PDB entry 1E1K | X-ray diffraction, 1.95 A resolution | chain A

Chain A:
Molecule: Adrenodoxin reductase
UniProtKB: P08165 (ADRO_BOVIN); residues 1-460 here correspond to UniProt positions 33-492 (UniProt number = residue number + 32)
Sequence (460 residues; row label = number of the first residue in the row):
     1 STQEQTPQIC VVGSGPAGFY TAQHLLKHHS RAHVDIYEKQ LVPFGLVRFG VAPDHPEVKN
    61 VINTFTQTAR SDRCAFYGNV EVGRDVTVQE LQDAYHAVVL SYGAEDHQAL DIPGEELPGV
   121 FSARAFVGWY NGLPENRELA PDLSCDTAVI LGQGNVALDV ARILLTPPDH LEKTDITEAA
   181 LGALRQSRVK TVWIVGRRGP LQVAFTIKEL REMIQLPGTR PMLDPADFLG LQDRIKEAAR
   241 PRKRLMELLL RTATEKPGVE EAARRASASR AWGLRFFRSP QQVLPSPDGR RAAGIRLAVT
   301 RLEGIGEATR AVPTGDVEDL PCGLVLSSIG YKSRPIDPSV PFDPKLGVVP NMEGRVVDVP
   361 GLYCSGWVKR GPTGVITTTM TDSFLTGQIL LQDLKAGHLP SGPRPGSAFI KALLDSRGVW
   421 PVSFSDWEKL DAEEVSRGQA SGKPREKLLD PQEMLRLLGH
Unresolved in the structure: 1-5
Ligand contacts:
  - FAD (flavin-adenine dinucleotide): Val12, Gly13, Ser14, Gly15, Pro16, Ala17, Gly18, Tyr37, Glu38, Lys39, Gln40, Gly45, Leu46, Gly50, Val51, His55, Val58, Val80, Glu81, Val82, Ser101, Tyr102, Gly103, Glu105, Val127, Val156, Asp159, Tyr331, Ile336, Gly366, Trp367, Gly374, Val375, Ile376, Thr379
  - NADP (NAP; NADP nicotinamide-adenine-dinucleotide phosphate): Gly152, Gln153, Gly154, Asn155, Val156, Ala157, Asp159, Arg197, Arg198, Gln202, Ala204, Thr206, Glu209, Pro280, Ser328, Ile329, Gly330, Tyr331, Trp367, Pro372, Thr373, Gly374, Val375
Swiss-Prot annotation at these positions:
  - binding site (FAD): Ala17, Glu38, Leu46, Val82, Trp367, Gly374 to Ile376
  - binding site (NADP(+)): Gln153 to Val156, Arg197, Arg198, Glu209, Gly374
  - modified residue (Phosphoserine): Ser279, Ser286

Overview:
Ligands of chain A: flavin-adenine dinucleotide and NADP. UniProt lists 8 FAD-binding residues and 8
NADP+-binding residues.
Chain A is Adrenodoxin reductase; the structure, ADRENODOXIN REDUCTASE in complex with NADP+ obtained by a
soaking experiment, was determined by X-ray diffraction together with 1E1M, 1E1N and 1E1L from the same study.
